5FJ9 - chains O and P of the 17 polymer chains in the assembly; structure by electron microscopy, 4.60 A resolution (low resolution: residue-level contacts below are approximate; hydrogen-bond / salt-bridge calls are withheld).

# Chain O
Name: DNA-directed RNA polymerase III subunit RPC3
From: Saccharomyces cerevisiae
UniProtKB: P32349 (RPC3_YEAST); residues 1-654 here = UniProt positions 1-654
Chain sequence (654 residues; row label = number of the first residue in the row):
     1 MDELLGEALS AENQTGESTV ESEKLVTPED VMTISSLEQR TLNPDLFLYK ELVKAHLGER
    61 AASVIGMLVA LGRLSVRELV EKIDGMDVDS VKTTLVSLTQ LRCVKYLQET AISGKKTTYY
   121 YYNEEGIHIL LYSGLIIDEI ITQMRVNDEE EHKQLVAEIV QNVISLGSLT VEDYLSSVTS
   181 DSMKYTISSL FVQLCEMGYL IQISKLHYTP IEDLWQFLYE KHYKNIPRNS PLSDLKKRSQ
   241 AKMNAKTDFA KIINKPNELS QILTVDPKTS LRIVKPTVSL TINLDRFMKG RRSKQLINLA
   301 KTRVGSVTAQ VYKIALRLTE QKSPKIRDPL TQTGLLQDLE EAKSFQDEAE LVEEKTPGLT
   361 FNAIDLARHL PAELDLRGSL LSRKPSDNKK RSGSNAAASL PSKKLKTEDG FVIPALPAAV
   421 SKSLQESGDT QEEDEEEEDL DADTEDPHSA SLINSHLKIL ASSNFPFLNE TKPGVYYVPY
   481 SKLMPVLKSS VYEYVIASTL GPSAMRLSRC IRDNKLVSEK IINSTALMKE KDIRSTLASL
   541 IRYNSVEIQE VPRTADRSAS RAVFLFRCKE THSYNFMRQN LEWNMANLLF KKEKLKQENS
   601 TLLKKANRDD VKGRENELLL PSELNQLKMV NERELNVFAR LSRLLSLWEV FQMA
Disordered / not traced: 1-30, 365-452, 611-618
UniProt features mapped onto this chain:
  - region: Leu-581 to Leu-602 (Leucine-zipper)
  - modified residue: Thr-27 (Phosphothreonine), Ser-392 (Phosphoserine), Ser-394 (Phosphoserine)

# Chain P
Name: DNA-directed RNA polymerase III subunit RPC6
From: Saccharomyces cerevisiae
UniProtKB: P32910 (RPC6_YEAST); the author numbering skips numbers that UniProt does not, so the offset changes along the chain: 1-293 = UniProt 1-293; 296-319 = UniProt 294-317
Chain sequence (317 residues; numbered 1 to 319; 2 numbers in that range are skipped by the numbering (no residue carries them; nothing is unmodelled there); the number before each row is that of its first residue):
     1 MSGMIENGLQ LSDNAKTLHS QMMSKGIGAL FTQQELQKQM GIGSLTDLMS IVQELLDKNL
    61 IKLVKQNDEL KFQGVLESEA QKKATMSAEE ALVYSYIEAS GREGIWSKTI KARTNLHQHV
   121 VLKCLKSLES QRYVKSVKSV KFPTRKIYML YSLQPSVDIT GGPWFTDGEL DIEFINSLLT
   181 IVWRFISENT FPNGFKNFEN GPKKNVFYAP NVKNYSTTQE ILEFITAAQV ANVELTPSNI
   241 RSLCEVLVYD DKLEKVTHDC YRVTLESILQ MNQGEGEPEA GNKALEDEEE FSI
   296 FNYFKMFPAS KHDKEVVYFD EWTI
Disordered / not traced: 1-170, 190-214, 272-293, 318-319

# How chain O and chain P interact
Contacting residue pairs (33):
  Gln-39(O) with Trp-317(P)
  Arg-40(O) with Phe-314(P); Asp-315(P); Trp-317(P)
  Asn-43(O) with Trp-317(P)
  Thr-302(O) with Thr-264(P); Leu-265(P); Phe-296(P)
  Arg-303(O) with Glu-254(P); Thr-264(P); Leu-265(P)
  Glu-493(O) with Tyr-249(P)
  Tyr-494(O) with Leu-265(P)
  Met-505(O) with Tyr-249(P); Asp-250(P)
  Arg-506(O) with Tyr-249(P)
  Arg-509(O) with Tyr-249(P)
  Thr-525(O) with Val-246(P)
  Ala-526(O) with Val-246(P)
  Leu-527(O) with Leu-178(P); Val-246(P)
  Met-528(O) with Ile-175(P); Leu-179(P)
  Arg-542(O) with Phe-314(P)
  Tyr-543(O) with Glu-316(P)
  Gln-579(O) with Glu-316(P); Trp-317(P)
  Asn-580(O) with Val-312(P)
  Trp-583(O) with Asp-315(P); Trp-317(P)
  Asn-584(O) with Val-312(P)
  Asn-636(O) with Lys-309(P)
  Arg-640(O) with Glu-310(P)
Also at the interface, not in a pair above, chain O (33 interface residues in all): Pro-44, Asn-298, Val-304, Ser-463, Ser-498, Thr-499, Asp-513, Lys-529, Glu-582, Arg-633, Leu-644
Also at the interface, not in a pair above, chain P (24 interface residues in all): Asn-176, Glu-245, Val-248, Arg-262, Ile-268, His-307, Tyr-313

# In short
33 residues of chain O and 24 residues of chain P are in contact.
Here chain O is DNA-directed RNA polymerase III subunit RPC3 and chain P is DNA-directed RNA polymerase III
subunit RPC6, both from Saccharomyces cerevisiae. Entry 5FJ9 (Cryo-EM structure of yeast apo RNA polymerase
III at 4.6 A) was determined by electron microscopy, deposited together with 5FJ8 and 5FJA.
